Entry 6VM2 (electron microscopy, 3.34 A resolution); this record covers chains A and E of the 5 polymer chains in the assembly.

== Chain A (and E) ==
Name: Glycine receptor subunit alphaZ1
From: Danio rerio
Notes: chain E of this document is another copy of the same molecule, construct and numbering; everything in this record applies to it too
Reference sequence: O93430 (GLRA1_DANRE); residues 1-444 here = UniProt positions 1-444
Sequence (444 residues; numbered 1 to 444; the number before each row is that of its first residue):
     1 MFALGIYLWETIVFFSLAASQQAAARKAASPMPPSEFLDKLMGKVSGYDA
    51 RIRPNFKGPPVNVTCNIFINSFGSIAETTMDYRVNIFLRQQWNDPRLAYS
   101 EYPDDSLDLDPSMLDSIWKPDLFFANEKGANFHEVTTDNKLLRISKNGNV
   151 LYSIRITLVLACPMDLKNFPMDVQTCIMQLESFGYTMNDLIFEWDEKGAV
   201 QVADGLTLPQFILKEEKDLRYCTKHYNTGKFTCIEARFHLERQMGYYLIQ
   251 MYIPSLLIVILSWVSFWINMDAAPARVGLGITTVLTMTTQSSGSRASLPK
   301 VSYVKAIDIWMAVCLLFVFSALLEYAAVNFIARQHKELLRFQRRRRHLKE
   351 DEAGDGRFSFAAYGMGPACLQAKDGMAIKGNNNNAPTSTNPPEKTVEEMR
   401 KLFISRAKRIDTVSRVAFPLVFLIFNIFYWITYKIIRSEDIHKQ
Disordered / not traced: 1-30, 342-393
Ligand contacts:
  - glycine (GLY), molecule 1: Phe87, Arg89, Leu141, Ser153
  - glycine (GLY), molecule 2: Phe183, Gly184, Tyr226, Thr228, Phe231
  - ivermectin (IVM; (2aE,4E,5'S,6S,6'R,7S,8E,11R,13R,15S,17aR,20R,20aR,20bS)-6'-[(2S)-butan-2-yl]-20,20b-dihydroxy-5',6,8,19-tetramethyl-17 -oxo-3',4',5',6,6',10,11,14,15,17,17a,20,20a,20b-tetradecahydro-2H,7H-spiro[11,15-methanofuro[4,3,2-pq][2,6]benzodioxacy clooctadecine-13,2'-pyran]-7-yl 2,6-dideoxy-4-O-(2,6-dideoxy-3-O-methyl-alpha-L-arabino-hexopyranosyl)-3-O-methyl-alpha-L-arabino-hexopyranoside), molecule 1: Leu248, Ile249, Ile253, Pro254, Leu256, Leu257, Ile260
  - ivermectin (IVM), molecule 2: Thr288, Ser291, Ser292, Arg295, Ser302, Val304, Asp308, Ile309, Ala312, Leu315, Leu316, Phe319
  - PIO ([(2R)-2-octanoyloxy-3-[oxidanyl-[(1R,2R,3S,4R,5R,6S)-2,3,6-tris(oxidanyl)-4,5-diphosphonooxy-cyclohexyl]oxy-phosphoryl]oxy-propyl] octanoate): Leu316, Phe317, Ser320, Leu323, Val413, Phe418, Val421
Reported in the primary citation:
  - binding site for ivermectin: Ile249, Ile253, Pro254, Leu257, Arg295, Val304, Ala312, Leu315

== Interface between chain A and chain E ==
Contacting residue pairs (64):
  Ser35(A) - Asp49(E)  hydrogen bond
  Leu38(A) - Arg51(E)
  Leu38(A) - Ile52(E)  hydrophobic
  Phe68(A) - Tyr226(E)  hydrophobic
  Asn70(A) - Ala125(E)
  Arg83(A) - Lys128(E)
  Phe87(A) - Phe183(E)  hydrophobic
  Phe87(A) - Tyr226(E)
  Arg89(A) - Asn227(E)
  Arg89(A) - Thr228(E)
  Asp104(A) - Lys57(E)  salt bridge
  Asp110(A) - Arg51(E)
  Asp110(A) - Tyr185(E)
  Ser112(A) - Arg51(E)
  Met113(A) - Arg51(E)
  His133(A) - Glu127(E)
  Glu134(A) - Phe132(E)
  Val135(A) - Leu122(E)
  Val135(A) - Glu127(E)
  Val135(A) - Ala130(E)  hydrophobic
  Thr136(A) - Gln90(E)
  Thr136(A) - Leu122(E)
  Thr136(A) - Phe132(E)
  Thr136(A) - Ile154(E)
  Thr137(A) - Pro120(E)
  Thr137(A) - Asp121(E)
  Asn139(A) - Phe123(E)
  Lys140(A) - Phe183(E)
  Leu141(A) - Phe183(E)  hydrophobic
  Leu141(A) - Gly184(E)
  Arg143(A) - Thr228(E)  hydrogen bond (side chain-backbone)
  Ser153(A) - Phe183(E)
  Arg155(A) - Phe123(E)
  Arg155(A) - Phe124(E)  hydrogen bond (side chain-backbone)
  Arg155(A) - Ala125(E)
  Arg155(A) - Glu127(E)  salt bridge
  Arg155(A) - Phe183(E)
  Gln201(A) - Asn227(E)  hydrogen bond
  Pro209(A) - Lys300(E)
  Gln243(A) - Ser302(E)
  Gly245(A) - Ser302(E)
  Tyr246(A) - Arg295(E)
  Tyr246(A) - Lys300(E)
  Tyr246(A) - Val301(E)
  Tyr246(A) - Ser302(E)  hydrogen bond (backbone-side chain)
  Ile249(A) - Arg295(E)
  Gln250(A) - Arg295(E)  hydrogen bond
  Leu257(A) - Thr288(E)
  Leu257(A) - Leu315(E)  hydrophobic
  Ile260(A) - Phe319(E)  hydrophobic
  Leu261(A) - Ile281(E)  hydrophobic
  Leu261(A) - Val284(E)  hydrophobic
  Leu261(A) - Phe319(E)  hydrophobic
  Leu261(A) - Leu322(E)  hydrophobic
  Val264(A) - Leu323(E)  hydrophobic
  Trp267(A) - Phe330(E)  hydrophobic
  Trp267(A) - Arg333(E)
  Ile268(A) - Asn329(E)
  Asn269(A) - Asn329(E)
  Asn269(A) - Arg333(E)
  Ala275(A) - Val277(E)
  Thr282(A) - Ile281(E)
  Thr286(A) - Leu285(E)
  Arg415(A) - Arg333(E)
Also at the interface, not in a pair above, chain A (50 interface residues in all): Pro34, Asn66, Asn85, Asp108, Leu151, Gln210, Ala272, Pro274, Leu279, Lys408
Also at the interface, not in a pair above, chain E (49 interface residues in all): Phe56, Leu88, Trp118, Thr186, Phe231, Ala273, Pro274, Ser292, Val304, Asp308, Ala326

== Overview ==
Chain A and chain E form an interface of 50 and 49 residues respectively, with 6 hydrogen bonds and 2 salt
bridges. Polar contacts include Asp104(A)-Lys57(E), Arg155(A)-Glu127(E) and Ser35(A)-Asp49(E). Bound to chain
A: compound PIO, glycine and ivermectin. From the paper: a binding site for ivermectin at Ile249(A), Ile253(A)
and Pro254(A) among others.
Both chains are Glycine receptor subunit alphaZ1 (Danio rerio). Entry 6VM2 (Full length Glycine receptor
reconstituted in lipid nanodisc in Gly/IVM-conformation (State-2)) was determined by electron microscopy (same
publication as 6UBS, 6UBT, 6UD3, 6VM0 and 6VM3).
